5J9I - chains A and B; structure by X-ray diffraction, 1.80 A resolution.

Chain A (and B):
Name: Antitoxin igA-2
From: Vibrio cholerae
Notes: fragment: C-terminal domainn; chain B of this document is another copy of the same molecule, construct and numbering; everything in this record applies to it too
UniProt: Q9KMA5 (HIGA2_VIBCH); numbering as in UniProt (aligned over 1-104)
Chain sequence (104 residues; row label = number of the first residue in the row):
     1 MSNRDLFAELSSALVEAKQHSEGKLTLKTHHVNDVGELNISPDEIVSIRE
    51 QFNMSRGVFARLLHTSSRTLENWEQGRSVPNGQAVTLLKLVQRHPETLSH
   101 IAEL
Unresolved in the structure: 1-37 (chain B: 1-36)
UniProt features mapped onto this chain:
  - DNA-binding region: R56 to Q75 (H-T-H motif)

Interface between chain A and chain B:
Residue-residue contacts (33; chain A residue first):
  L38(A) - H64(B)
  H64(A) - L38(B)
  T65(A) - Q83(B)  hydrogen bond
  W73(A) - Q83(B)
  N81(A) - N81(B)  hydrogen bond
  N81(A) - Q83(B)  hydrogen bond
  Q83(A) - L63(B)  hydrogen bond (side chain-backbone)
  Q83(A) - H64(B)  hydrogen bond (side chain-backbone)
  Q83(A) - T65(B)
  Q83(A) - N81(B)  hydrogen bond
  Q83(A) - Q83(B)
  Q83(A) - A84(B)
  Q83(A) - L87(B)
  A84(A) - Q83(B)
  T86(A) - H64(B)  hydrogen bond
  T86(A) - L87(B)
  T86(A) - I101(B)
  T86(A) - L104(B)
  L87(A) - L87(B)  hydrophobic
  K89(A) - L104(B)
  L90(A) - T97(B)
  L90(A) - H100(B)
  R93(A) - E103(B)  hydrogen bond (side chain-backbone)
  H94(A) - H100(B)
  T97(A) - L90(B)
  H100(A) - L90(B)
  H100(A) - H94(B)
  I101(A) - T86(B)
  I101(A) - L90(B)  hydrophobic
  E103(A) - R93(B)  hydrogen bond (backbone-side chain)
  L104(A) - L38(B)  hydrophobic
  L104(A) - K89(B)
  L104(A) - R93(B)
Interface residues without a listed pair, chain A (20 interface residues in all): L63, G82
Interface residues without a listed pair, chain B (20 interface residues in all): W73, E96

In short:
The chain A/chain B interface involves 20 residues from each chain, with 9 hydrogen bonds. Polar pairs include
T65(A)-Q83(B), N81(A)-N81(B) and N81(A)-Q83(B).
Both chains are Antitoxin igA-2 (Vibrio cholerae). Entry 5J9I (Crystal structure of the HigA2 antitoxin
C-terminal domain) was determined by X-ray diffraction together with 5JAA from the same study.
